PDB entry 1HO5 | X-ray diffraction, 2.10 A resolution | chain A

== Chain A ==
Molecule: 5'-nucleotidase
Source organism: Escherichia coli
Notes: EC 3.1.3.5, 3.6.1.45
UniProt: P07024 (USHA_ECOLI); residue numbers follow UniProt; this construct covers 26-550
Chain sequence (525 residues; row label = number of the first residue in the row):
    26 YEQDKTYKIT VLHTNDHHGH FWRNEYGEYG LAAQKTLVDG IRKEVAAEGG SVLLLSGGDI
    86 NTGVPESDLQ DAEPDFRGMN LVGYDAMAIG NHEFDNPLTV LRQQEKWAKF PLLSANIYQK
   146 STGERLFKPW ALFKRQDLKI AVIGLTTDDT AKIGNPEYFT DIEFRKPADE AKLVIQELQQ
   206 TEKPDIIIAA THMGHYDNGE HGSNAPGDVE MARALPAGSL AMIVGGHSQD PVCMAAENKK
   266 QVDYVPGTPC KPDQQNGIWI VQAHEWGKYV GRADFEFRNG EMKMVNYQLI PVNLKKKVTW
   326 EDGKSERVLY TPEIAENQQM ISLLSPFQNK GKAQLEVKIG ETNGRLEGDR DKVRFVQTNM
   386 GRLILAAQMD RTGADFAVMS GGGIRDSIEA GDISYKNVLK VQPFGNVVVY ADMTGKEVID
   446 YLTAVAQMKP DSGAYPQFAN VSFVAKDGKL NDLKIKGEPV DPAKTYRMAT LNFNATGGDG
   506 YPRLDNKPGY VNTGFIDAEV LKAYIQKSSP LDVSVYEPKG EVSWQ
Cystine bridges: Cys258-Cys275
Metal / ion sites: Mn2+ site 1: Asp41, His43, Asp84, Gln254; Mn2+ site 2: Asp84, Asn116, His217, His252 (together with phosphate ion)
Residues lining bound ligands: adenosine (ADN): Asp120, Ile178, Gly179, Asn180, Arg379, Ser405, Gly407, Gly408, Arg410, Phe429, Asn431, Gly458, Ala459, Phe498, Asp504
UniProt features mapped onto this chain:
  - binding site (Zn(2+)): Asp41, His43, Asp84, Asn116, His217, His252, Gln254
  - binding site (substrate): Arg375 to Arg379, Phe498 to Asp504
  - site (Transition state stabilizer): His117, Asp120

== Overview ==
Chain A binds adenosine. The Mn2+ site 1 is built by Asp41, His43, Asp84 and Gln254. The Mn2+ site 2 is built
by Asp84, Asn116, His217 and His252. From UniProt: 7 Zn2+-binding residues and 12 substrate-binding residues.
Chain A is 5'-nucleotidase (Escherichia coli); the structure, 5'-nucleotidase (E. coli) in complex with
adenosine and phosphate, was determined by X-ray diffraction, deposited together with 1HP1 and 1HPU.
